Entry 1A3E (X-ray diffraction, 1.85 A resolution); this record covers chains H and I of the 3 polymer chains in the assembly.

== Chain H ==
Protein: Alpha-thrombin (large subunit)
Source organism: Homo sapiens
Notes: EC 3.4.21.5
UniProt: P00734 (THRB_HUMAN); the construct lacks a stretch of the UniProt sequence and is renumbered around it, so the offset changes along the chain: 16-37 = UniProt 364-385; 38-60 = UniProt 387-409; 61-77 = UniProt 419-435; 78-97 = UniProt 437-456; 7 more segments
Amino-acid sequence (259 residues; each row starts with the number of its first residue; note: 3 numbers in that range are skipped by the numbering (no residue carries them; nothing is unmodelled there); a row labelled like 60A-60I holds insertion residues (60A, then the next letters in order)):
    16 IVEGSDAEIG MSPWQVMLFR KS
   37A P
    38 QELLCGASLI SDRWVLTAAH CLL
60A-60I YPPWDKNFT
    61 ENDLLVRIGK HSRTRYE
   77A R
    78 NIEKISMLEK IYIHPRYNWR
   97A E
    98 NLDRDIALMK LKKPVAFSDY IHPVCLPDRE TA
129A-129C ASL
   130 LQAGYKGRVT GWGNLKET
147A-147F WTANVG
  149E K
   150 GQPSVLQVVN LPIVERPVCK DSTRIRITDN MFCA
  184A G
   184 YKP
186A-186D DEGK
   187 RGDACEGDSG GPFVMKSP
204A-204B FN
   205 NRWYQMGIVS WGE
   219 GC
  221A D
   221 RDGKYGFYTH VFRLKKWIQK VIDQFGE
Unresolved in the structure: 147A-147F, 246-247
Curated features (UniProtKB/Swiss-Prot):
  - region: Ala183 to Val200 (High affinity receptor-binding region which is also known as the TP508 peptide)
  - active site (Charge relay system): His57, Asp102, Ser195
  - glycosylation: Asn60G (N-linked (GlcNAc...) (complex) asparagine)
Disulfide bonds: Cys42-Cys58, Cys168-Cys182, Cys191-Cys220
Small-molecule neighbours: borolog2 (T16): His57, Tyr60A, Trp60D, Glu97A, Asn98, Leu99, Ala190, Cys191, Glu192, Gly193, Asp194, Ser195, Val213, Ser214, Trp215, Gly216, Glu217, Gly219, Cys220

== Chain I ==
Protein: Hirudin
Source organism: Hirudo medicinalis
UniProt: P28504 (ITHD_HIRME); residues 4-19 here correspond to UniProt positions 49-64 (UniProt number = residue number + 45)
Amino-acid sequence (18 residues; numbered 2 to 19; the number before each row is that of its first residue):
     2 GGQSHNDGDF EEIPEEYL
Unresolved in the structure: 2-8
Curated features (UniProtKB/Swiss-Prot):
  - region: Asp10 to Leu19 (Interaction with fibrinogen-binding exosite of thrombin)
  - modified residue: Tyr18 (Sulfotyrosine)

== How chain H and chain I interact ==
Contacting residue pairs - 15 pairs, chain H then chain I:
  Phe34(H) - Phe11(I)  hydrophobic
  Gln38(H) - Glu12(I)
  Gln38(H) - Glu13(I)  hydrogen bond
  Leu40(H) - Phe11(I)  hydrophobic
  Arg67(H) - Ile14(I)
  Arg73(H) - Phe11(I)
  Thr74(H) - Asp10(I)
  Thr74(H) - Phe11(I)
  Thr74(H) - Glu12(I)  hydrogen bond (backbone-backbone)
  Arg75(H) - Glu12(I)
  Tyr76(H) - Glu12(I)  hydrogen bond (backbone-side chain)
  Tyr76(H) - Glu13(I)
  Tyr76(H) - Pro15(I)
  Ile82(H) - Ile14(I)  hydrophobic
  Ile82(H) - Tyr18(I)
Interface residues without a listed pair, chain H (12 interface residues in all): Lys36, Leu65, Met84
Interface residues without a listed pair, chain I (9 interface residues in all): Glu17, Leu19

== Summary ==
12 residues of chain H face 9 of chain I across their interface, with 3 hydrogen bonds. Among the polar pairs
are Gln38(H)-Glu13(I), Tyr76(H)-Glu12(I) and Thr74(H)-Glu12(I). Ligands of chain H: borolog2. UniProt lists 3
active-site residues on chain H.
Here chain H is Alpha-thrombin (large subunit) (Homo sapiens) and chain I is Hirudin (Hirudo medicinalis).
Entry 1A3E (Complex of human alpha-thrombin with the bifunctional boronate inhibitor BOROLOG2) was determined
by X-ray diffraction, deposited together with 1A3B.
